PDB entry 2H0F | X-ray diffraction, 2.70 A resolution | chain A

# Chain A
Molecule: Transthyretin-like protein pucM
Organism: Bacillus subtilis
UniProt: O32142 (PUCM_BACSU); residue numbers follow UniProt; this construct covers 1-121
Amino-acid sequence (121 residues; numbered 1 to 121; the number before each row is that of its first residue):
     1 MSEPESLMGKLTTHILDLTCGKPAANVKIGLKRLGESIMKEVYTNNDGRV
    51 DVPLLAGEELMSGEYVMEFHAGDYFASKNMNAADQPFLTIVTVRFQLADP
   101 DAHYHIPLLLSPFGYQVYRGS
Disordered / not traced: 1-7, 80-81
Sequence notes: modified residue (1, 8, 39, 61, 67, 80)
Modified positions: Mse1, Mse80 (selenomethionine); Mse8, Mse39, Mse61, Mse67 (selenomethionine; parent Met)
Residues lining bound ligands: 8-azaxanthine (AZA): His14, Leu16, Arg49, His105, Pro107, Tyr118, Gly120, Ser121

# Overview
Ligands of chain A: 8-azaxanthine.
Chain A is Transthyretin-like protein pucM (Bacillus subtilis); the structure, Crystal Structure of PucM in
the presence of 8-azaxanthine, was determined by X-ray diffraction (same publication as 2H0E).
